6WL3 - chains A and C of the 3 polymer chains in the assembly; structure by X-ray diffraction, 3.45 A resolution.

[Chain A]
Protein: H-2 class I histocompatibility antigen, K-B alpha chain
Organism: Mus musculus
UniProtKB: P01901 (HA1B_MOUSE); residues 1-185 here correspond to UniProt positions 22-206 (UniProt number = residue number + 21)
Amino-acid sequence (185 residues; row label = number of the first residue in the row):
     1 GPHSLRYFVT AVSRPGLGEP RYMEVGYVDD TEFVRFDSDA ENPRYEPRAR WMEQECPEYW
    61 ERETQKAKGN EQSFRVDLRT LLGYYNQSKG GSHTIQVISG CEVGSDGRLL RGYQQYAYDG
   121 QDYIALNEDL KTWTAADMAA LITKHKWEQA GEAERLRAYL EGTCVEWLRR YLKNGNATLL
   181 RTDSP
Not modelled in the structure: 180-185
Construct notes: engineered mutation Cys56 (Gly77 in P01901), Gln121 (Cys142 in P01901)
Swiss-Prot annotation at these positions:
  - glycosylation (N-linked (GlcNAc...) asparagine): Asn86, Asn176
Disulfide bonds: Cys101-Cys164

[Chain C]
Protein: N15 preTCR beta
Organism: Mus musculus
Amino-acid sequence (239 residues; each row starts with the number of its first residue):
     1 DSGVVQSPRH IIKEKGGRSV LTCIPISGHS NVVWYQQTLG KELKFLIQHY EKVERDKGFL
    61 PCRFSVQQFD DYHSEMNMSA LELEDSAMYF CASSLRWGDE QYFGPGTRLT VVEDLRNVTP
   121 PKVSLREPSK AEIANKQKAT LQCQARGFFP DHVELSWWVN GKEVHSGVST DPQAYKESNY
   181 SYSLSSRLRV SATFWHNPRN HFRCQVQFHG LSEEDKWPEG SPKPVTQNIS AEAWGRADS
Not modelled in the structure: 1, 239
Disulfide bonds: Cys23-Cys91, Cys143-Cys204

[Chain A / chain C interface]
Contacting residue pairs (18):
  Lys146(A) with Gly98(C)
  Gln149(A) with Glu100(C); Gln101(C), hydrogen bond (backbone-backbone)
  Ala150(A) with Gly98(C); Asp99(C); Gln101(C), hydrogen bond (backbone-side chain)
  Gly151(A) with Tyr35(C); Gln101(C), hydrogen bond (backbone-side chain)
  Glu154(A) with Tyr35(C); Phe45(C)
  Arg155(A) with Phe45(C); Gln48(C); Asp56(C)
  Arg157(A) with Glu42(C)
  Ala158(A) with Phe45(C), hydrophobic; Phe59(C)
  Gly162(A) with Phe59(C)
  Thr163(A) with Lys57(C)
Other interface residues (no listed pair), chain A (12 interface residues in all): Ser73, Glu161
Other interface residues (no listed pair), chain C (14 interface residues in all): Leu43, Gly58, Trp97
The authors on this interface:
  - residue pairs: Glu42(C)-Arg157(A)
  - interface residues, chain C: Trp97(C), Glu100(C), Gln101(C)

[In short]
12 residues of chain A and 14 residues of chain C are in contact, with 3 hydrogen bonds. Polar contacts
include Ala150(A)-Gln101(C), Gly151(A)-Gln101(C) and Gln149(A)-Gln101(C). The paper describes a contact
between Glu42(C) and Arg157(A). From the paper: interface residues Trp97(C), Glu100(C) and Gln101(C).
Here chain A is H-2 class I histocompatibility antigen, K-B alpha chain and chain C is N15 preTCR beta, both
from Mus musculus. Entry 6WL3 (preTCRbeta-pMHC complex crystal structure) was determined by X-ray diffraction
(same publication as 6WL2, 6WL4 and 7JI2).
